Entry 5MKW (X-ray diffraction, 2.00 A resolution); this record covers chain A.

[Chain A]
Molecule: DNA annealing helicase and endonuclease ZRANB3
Source organism: Homo sapiens
Notes: EC 3.6.4.-, 3.1.-.-
UniProtKB: Q5FWF4 (ZRAB3_HUMAN); residues 3-122 here correspond to UniProt positions 948-1067 (UniProt number = residue number + 945)
Sequence (122 residues; numbered 1 to 122; the number before each row is that of its first residue):
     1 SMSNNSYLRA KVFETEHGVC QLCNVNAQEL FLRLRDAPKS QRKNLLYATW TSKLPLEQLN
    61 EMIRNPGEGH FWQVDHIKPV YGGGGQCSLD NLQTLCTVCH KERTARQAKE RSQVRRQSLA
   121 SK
Disordered / not traced: 120-122
Sequence notes: expression tag (1-2)
Metal / ion sites: Zn2+: Cys-20, Cys-23, Cys-96, Cys-99
What the authors report for this chain:
  - catalytic residues: Asp-75, His-76, His-100 (proposed by the authors, not directly observed)
  - mutagenesis - D75A, H76A, H100A: abolished catalytic activity
  - mutagenesis - N91A, K101A/R103A: decreased catalytic activity
  - mutagenesis - K101A/R103A: unchanged catalytic activity on ATP
  - disease-associated variants - D75Y: abolished catalytic activity
  - mutagenesis - R64A: decreased catalytic activity (endonuclease activity)

[In short]
Cys-20, Cys-23, Cys-96 and Cys-99 coordinate Zn2+. From the paper: catalytic residues Asp-75, His-76 and
His-100; D75A, H76A and H100A, among others, abolish catalytic activity; 7 substitutions were tested in all.
Chain A is DNA annealing helicase and endonuclease ZRANB3 (Homo sapiens); the structure, Crystal structure of
the human ZRANB3 HNH domain, was determined by X-ray diffraction (same publication as 5MLO and 5MLW).
